5FOY - chains A and B; structure by X-ray diffraction, 2.25 A resolution.

Chain A:
Molecule: 41.9 kDa insecticidal toxin
Organism: Lysinibacillus sphaericus
UniProtKB: P06575 (BINA1_LYSSH); residues 1-370 here = UniProt positions 1-370
Chain sequence (370 residues; row label = number of the first residue in the row):
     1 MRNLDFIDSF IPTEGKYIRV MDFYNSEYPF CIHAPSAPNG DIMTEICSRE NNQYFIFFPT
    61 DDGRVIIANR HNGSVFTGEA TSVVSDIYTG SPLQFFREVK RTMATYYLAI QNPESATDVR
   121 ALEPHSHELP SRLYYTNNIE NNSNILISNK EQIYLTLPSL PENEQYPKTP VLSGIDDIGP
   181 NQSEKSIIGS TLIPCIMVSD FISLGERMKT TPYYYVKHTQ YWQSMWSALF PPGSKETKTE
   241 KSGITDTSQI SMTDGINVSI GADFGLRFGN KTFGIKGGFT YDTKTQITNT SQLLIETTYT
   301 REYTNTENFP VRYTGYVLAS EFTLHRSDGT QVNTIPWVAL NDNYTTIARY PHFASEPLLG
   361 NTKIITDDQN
Unresolved in the structure: 369-370
Cystine bridges: Cys31-Cys47
What the authors report for this chain:
  - contacts within the chain: Gly15-Tyr213 (hydrogen bond), Glu240-Asp342 (hydrogen bond)
  - conformationally variable residues (side-chain flip): Met1 to Phe10, Asp342

Chain B:
Molecule: Larvicidal toxin 51 kDa protein
Organism: Lysinibacillus sphaericus
UniProtKB: P10565 (BINB1_LYSSH); residues 1-448 here = UniProt positions 1-448
Chain sequence (448 residues; numbered 1 to 448; the number before each row is that of its first residue):
     1 MCDSKDNSGV SEKCGKKFTN YPLNTTPTSL NYNLPEISKK FYNLKNKYSR NGYGLSKTEF
    61 PSSIENCPSN EYSIMYDNKD PRFLIRFLLD DGRYIIADRD DGEVFDEAPT YLDNNNHPII
   121 SRHYTGEERQ KFEQVGSGDY ITGEQFFQFY TQNKTRVLSN CRALDSRTIL LSTAKIFPIY
   181 PPASETQLTA FVNSSFYAAA IPQLPQTSLL ENIPEPTSLD DSGVLPKDAV RAVKGSALLP
   241 CIIVHDPNLN NSDKMKFNTY YLLEYKEYWH QLWSQIIPAH QTVKIQERTG ISEVVQNSMI
   301 EDLNMYIGAD FGMLFYFRSS GFKEQITRGL NRPLSQTTTQ LGERVEEMEY YNSNDLDVRY
   361 VKYALAREFT LKRVNGEIVK NWVAVDYRLA GIQSYPNAPI TNPLTLTKHT IIRCENSYDG
   421 HIFKTPLIFK NGEVIVKTNE ELIPKINQ
Unresolved in the structure: 1-27
Cystine bridges: Cys67-Cys161
What the authors report for this chain:
  - conformationally variable residues (loop rearrangement): Lys175 to Ser184

Interface between chain A and chain B:
Contacting residue pairs (62):
  Met1(A) - Leu209(B)
  Met1(A) - Leu210(B)  hydrogen bond (backbone-backbone)
  Met1(A) - Asn212(B)
  Leu4(A) - Glu211(B)
  Leu4(A) - Asn212(B)
  Leu4(A) - Val434(B)  hydrophobic
  Asp5(A) - Leu209(B)
  Ile7(A) - Lys234(B)
  Asp8(A) - Lys234(B)  salt bridge
  Phe10(A) - Val436(B)  hydrophobic
  Ile11(A) - Arg388(B)
  Glu14(A) - Gln336(B)
  Asp22(A) - Gln448(B)
  Tyr24(A) - Gln448(B)
  Asp61(A) - Glu324(B)
  Asp61(A) - Arg328(B)  salt bridge
  Asp62(A) - Glu324(B)
  Glu98(A) - Gln336(B)
  Val99(A) - Gln336(B)
  Lys100(A) - Gln336(B)  hydrogen bond (backbone-backbone)
  Lys100(A) - Thr337(B)  hydrogen bond (backbone-side chain)
  Lys100(A) - Tyr418(B)
  Arg101(A) - Tyr418(B)
  Thr102(A) - Tyr418(B)
  Met103(A) - Arg388(B)
  Met103(A) - Tyr418(B)  hydrogen bond (backbone-backbone)
  Met103(A) - Asp419(B)
  Ala104(A) - Ile446(B)  hydrophobic
  Ser148(A) - Gln448(B)  hydrogen bond (side chain-backbone)
  Asn149(A) - Asn447(B)
  Asn149(A) - Gln448(B)
  Lys150(A) - Asn447(B)
  Lys150(A) - Gln448(B)  hydrogen bond (side chain-backbone)
  Gln152(A) - Asn447(B)
  Ala262(A) - Tyr140(B)  hydrophobic
  Asp263(A) - Tyr140(B)
  Gly277(A) - Arg328(B)
  Gly278(A) - Arg328(B)
  Thr280(A) - Asn33(B)  hydrogen bond (backbone-side chain)
  Tyr281(A) - Asn31(B)
  Tyr281(A) - Tyr32(B)
  Tyr281(A) - Arg328(B)
  Tyr281(A) - Gly329(B)
  Lys284(A) - Asn31(B)  hydrogen bond (side chain-backbone)
  Lys284(A) - Asn33(B)
  Thr285(A) - Asn33(B)  hydrogen bond (backbone-side chain)
  Gln286(A) - Asn33(B)  hydrogen bond (side chain-backbone)
  Gln286(A) - Pro35(B)
  Asn289(A) - Tyr94(B)
  Asn289(A) - Gln134(B)  hydrogen bond (side chain-backbone)
  Asn289(A) - Val135(B)
  Asn289(A) - Gly136(B)  hydrogen bond (backbone-backbone)
  Thr290(A) - Gly136(B)  hydrogen bond (side chain-backbone)
  Thr290(A) - Tyr140(B)
  Gln292(A) - Ser137(B)
  Gln292(A) - Gly138(B)  hydrogen bond (side chain-backbone)
  Gln292(A) - Tyr140(B)
  Ile295(A) - Ile141(B)  hydrophobic
  Thr297(A) - Ile141(B)
  Tyr299(A) - Ile141(B)  hydrogen bond (side chain-backbone)
  Ile364(A) - Ile141(B)  hydrophobic
  Ile364(A) - Thr142(B)
Other interface residues (no listed pair), chain A (42 interface residues in all): Gly63, Tyr154, Ser291
Other interface residues (no listed pair), chain B (41 interface residues in all): Leu34, Glu267, Trp269, Leu334, Tyr387, Leu389, Ser417, His421, Thr438, Asn439
The authors on this interface:
  - residue pairs: Asp22(A)-Gln448(B) (hydrogen bond)

Overview:
42 residues of chain A and 41 residues of chain B are in contact; the contacts include 15 hydrogen bonds and 2
salt bridges. Among the polar pairs are Asp8(A)-Lys234(B), Asp61(A)-Arg328(B) and Lys100(A)-Thr337(B). The
authors report a hydrogen bond between Asp22(A) and Gln448(B). The paper reports conformational variability at
Met1(A), Asp342(A) and Lys175(B); contacts within the chain involving Gly15(A), Tyr213(A) and Cys31(A) among
others.
Chain A is 41.9 kDa insecticidal toxin and chain B is Larvicidal toxin 51 kDa protein, both from
Lysinibacillus sphaericus; the structure, De novo structure of the binary mosquito larvicide BinAB at pH 7,
was determined by X-ray diffraction (same publication as 5FOZ).
